Entry 8XKX (electron microscopy, 3.70 A resolution); this record covers chains A and F of the 10 polymer chains in the assembly.

Chain A (and F):
Protein: Mitochondrial import receptor subunit TOM40
From: Saccharomyces cerevisiae
Notes: chain F of this document is another copy of the same molecule, construct and numbering; everything in this record applies to it too
UniProt: P23644 (TOM40_YEAST); numbering as in UniProt (aligned over 1-387)
Chain sequence (387 residues; row label = number of the first residue in the row):
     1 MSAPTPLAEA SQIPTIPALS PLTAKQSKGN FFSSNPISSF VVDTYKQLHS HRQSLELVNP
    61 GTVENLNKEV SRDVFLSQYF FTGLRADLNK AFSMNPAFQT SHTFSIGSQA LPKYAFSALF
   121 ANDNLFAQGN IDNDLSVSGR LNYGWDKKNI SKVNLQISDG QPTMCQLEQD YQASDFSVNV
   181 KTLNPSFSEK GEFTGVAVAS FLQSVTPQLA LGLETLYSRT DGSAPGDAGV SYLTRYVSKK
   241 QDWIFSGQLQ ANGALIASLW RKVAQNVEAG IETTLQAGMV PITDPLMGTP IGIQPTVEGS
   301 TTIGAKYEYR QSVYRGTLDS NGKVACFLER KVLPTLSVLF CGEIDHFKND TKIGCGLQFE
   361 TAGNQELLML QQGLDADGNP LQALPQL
Not modelled in the structure: 1-48, 277-294, 374-387

Interface between chain A and chain F:
Contacting residue pairs - 18 pairs, chain A then chain F:
  Leu-84(A) with Ile-344(F), hydrophobic; Thr-351(F); Ile-353(F), hydrophobic
  Ile-106(A) with Ile-344(F), hydrophobic; Thr-351(F)
  Gly-107(A) with Thr-351(F)
  Lys-113(A) with Asn-349(F)
  Ile-344(A) with Leu-84(F), hydrophobic; Ile-106(F), hydrophobic
  Asn-349(A) with Lys-113(F)
  Thr-351(A) with Leu-84(F); Ile-106(F); Gly-107(F)
  Ile-353(A) with Leu-84(F), hydrophobic; Ile-353(F); Cys-355(F), hydrophobic
  Cys-355(A) with Ile-353(F), hydrophobic; Cys-355(F), hydrogen bond
Also at the interface, not in a pair above, chain A (13 interface residues in all): Gly-83, Phe-340, Glu-343, Gly-354
Also at the interface, not in a pair above, chain F (13 interface residues in all): Gly-83, Phe-340, Glu-343, Gly-354

Summary:
Chain A and chain F each contribute 13 residues to their interface; the contacts include 1 hydrogen bond. Its
one hydrogen-bonded contact is Cys-355(A)/Cys-355(F).
Chain A and chain F are both Mitochondrial import receptor subunit TOM40 (Saccharomyces cerevisiae); the
structure, Structure of the TOM40 complex with pre-protein, was determined by electron microscopy.
